7T96 - chains A and B of the 5 polymer chains in the assembly; structure by electron microscopy, 3.22 A resolution.

== Chain A ==
Molecule: Muscarinic acetylcholine receptor M2
Organism: Homo sapiens
Reference sequence: P08172 (ACM2_HUMAN); the construct has insertions or renumbered stretches relative to UniProt, so the offset changes along the chain: 4-218 = UniProt 4-218; 346-359 = UniProt 219-232; 368-466 = UniProt 368-466
Sequence (353 residues; each row starts with the number of its first residue; note: 127 numbers in that range are skipped by the numbering (no residue carries them; nothing is unmodelled there); numbers below 1 keep their minus sign (Asp-4 is residue -4)):
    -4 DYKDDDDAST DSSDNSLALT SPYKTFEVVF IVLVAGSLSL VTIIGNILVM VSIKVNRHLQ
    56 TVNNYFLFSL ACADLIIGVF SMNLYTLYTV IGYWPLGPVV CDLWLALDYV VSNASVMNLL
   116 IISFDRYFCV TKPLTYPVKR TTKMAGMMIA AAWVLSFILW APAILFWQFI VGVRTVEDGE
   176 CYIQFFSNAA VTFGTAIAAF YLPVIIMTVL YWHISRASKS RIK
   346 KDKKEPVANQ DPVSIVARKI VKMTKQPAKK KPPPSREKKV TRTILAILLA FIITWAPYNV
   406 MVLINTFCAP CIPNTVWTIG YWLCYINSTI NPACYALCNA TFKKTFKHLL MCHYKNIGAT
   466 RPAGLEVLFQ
Not modelled in the structure: -4 to 21, 346-377, 412-414, 458-475
Differences from the reference sequence: expression tag (-4 to 3, 467-475); conflict Asp6 (Asn in P08172), Asp9 (Asn in P08172); linker (360-367)
Disulfide bonds: Cys96-Cys176
Ligand contacts:
  - 2CU (3-amino-5-chloro-N-cyclopropyl-4-methyl-6-[2-(4-methylpiperazin-1-yl)-2-oxoethoxy]thieno[2,3-b]pyridine-2-carboxamide): Tyr80, Tyr83, Tyr177, Ile178, Phe181, Asn410, Asn419, Trp422, Thr423, Tyr426
  - acetylcholine (ACH): Asp103, Tyr104, Ser107, Asn108, Trp155, Trp400, Tyr403, Asn404, Tyr426, Cys429, Tyr430
Curated features (UniProtKB/Swiss-Prot):
  - motif (Important for signaling): Asp120 to Tyr122, Asn436 to Tyr440
  - modified residue: Ser359 (Phosphoserine), Thr446 (Phosphothreonine), Thr450 (Phosphothreonine), Thr465 (Phosphothreonine)
From the paper describing this entry:
  - conformationally variable residues (side-chain flip): Tyr80, Tyr83, Asn404, Tyr426, Trp427

== Chain B ==
Molecule: Guanine nucleotide-binding protein G(o) subunit alpha
Organism: Homo sapiens
Reference sequence: P09471 (GNAO_HUMAN); residues 1-354 here = UniProt positions 1-354
Sequence (354 residues; each row starts with the number of its first residue):
     1 MGCTLSAEDK AAVERSKMIE KNLKEDGISA AKDVKLLLLG AGESGKSTIV KQMKIIHEDG
    61 FSGEDVKQYK PVVYSNTIQS LAAIVRAMDT LGIEYGDKER KADAKMVCDV VSRMEDTEPF
   121 SAELLSAMMR LWGDSGIQEC FNRSREYQLN DSAKYYLDSL DRIGAADYQP TEQDILRTRV
   181 KTTGIVETHF TFKNLHFRLF DVGGQRSERK KWIHCFEDVT AIIFCVALSG YDQVLHEDET
   241 TNRMHESLML FDSICNNKFF IDTSIILFLN KKDLFGEKIK KSPLTICFPE YTGPNTYEDA
   301 AAYIQAQFES KNRSPNKEIY CHMTCATDTN NIQVVFDAVT DIIIANNLRG CGLY
Not modelled in the structure: 1-3, 56-182, 235-240
Differences from the reference sequence: conflict Asp9 (Glu in P09471), Lys10 (Arg in P09471), Val13 (Leu in P09471), Met18 (Ala in P09471)
Curated features (UniProtKB/Swiss-Prot):
  - region: Lys35 to Thr48 (G1 motif), Asp174 to Thr182 (G2 motif), Phe197 to Arg206 (G3 motif), Ile266 to Asp273 (G4 motif), Thr324 to Thr329 (G5 motif)
  - binding site (GTP): Glu43, Lys46, Ser47, Thr48, Ser152, Leu176, Arg177, Thr178, Arg179, Asn270, Asp273, Cys325
  - binding site (Mg(2+)): Ser47, Thr182
  - modified residue: Arg179 (ADP-ribosylarginine), Gln205 (5-glutamyl histamine), Cys351 (ADP-ribosylcysteine)
  - lipidation: Gly2 (N-myristoyl glycine), Cys3 (S-palmitoyl cysteine), Cys351 (S-palmitoyl cysteine)
  - natural variant: Gly40 (G40R: In DEE17 and NEDIM; G40W: Found in a patient with intractable early-onset epilepsy), Ser47 (S47G: In NEDIM), Gln52 (Q52P: Found in a patient with intractable early-onset epilepsy; Q52R: In DEE17), Ile56 (I56T: In NEDIM), Asp174 (D174G: In DEE17), Thr191 to Phe197 (deletion: In DEE17), Gly203 (G203R: In DEE17), Arg209 (R209C: In DEE17 and NEDIM; R209G: In NEDIM; R209H: In NEDIM; R209L: In NEDIM), Ala227 (A227V: In NEDIM), Glu246 (E246G: In NEDIM; E246K: In NEDIM), Ile279 (I279N: In DEE17)
  - mutagenesis: Cys351 (C351A: Strong loss of binding to ADGRG3)

== How chain A and chain B interact ==
Contacting residue pairs (24):
  Arg121(A) with Cys351(B); Leu353(B)
  Cys124(A) with Asn347(B), hydrogen bond (backbone-side chain)
  Val125(A) with Leu348(B), hydrophobic
  Pro128(A) with Ile344(B), hydrophobic
  Leu129(A) with Leu195(B), hydrophobic
  Pro132(A) with Asn347(B)
  Val133(A) with Lys32(B)
  Ile209(A) with Leu353(B), hydrophobic
  Ser215(A) with Asp341(B)
  Ile217(A) with Tyr320(B), hydrophobic
  Arg381(A) with Asp341(B), salt bridge; Ala345(B); Tyr354(B)
  Lys384(A) with Tyr354(B)
  Val385(A) with Leu353(B); Tyr354(B), hydrogen bond (backbone-backbone)
  Thr388(A) with Leu353(B); Tyr354(B)
  Ile389(A) with Leu353(B), hydrophobic
  Cys443(A) with Gly352(B)
  Asn444(A) with Arg349(B); Gly350(B); Gly352(B)
Interface residues without a listed pair, chain A (19 interface residues in all): Asn58, Ser213
Interface residues without a listed pair, chain B (17 interface residues in all): Phe336, Thr340, Ile343

== Summary ==
19 residues of chain A and 17 residues of chain B are in contact, with 2 hydrogen bonds and 1 salt bridge.
Polar contacts include Arg381(A)-Asp341(B), Cys124(A)-Asn347(B) and Val385(A)-Tyr354(B). Bound to chain A:
acetylcholine and compound 2CU. The paper reports conformational variability at Tyr80(A), Tyr83(A) and
Asn404(A) among others.
Chain A is Muscarinic acetylcholine receptor M2 and chain B is Guanine nucleotide-binding protein G(o) subunit
alpha, both from Homo sapiens; the structure, Cryo-EM structure of S2 state ACh-bound M2R-Go signaling complex
with a PAM, was determined by electron microscopy together with 7T8X, 7T90 and 7T94 from the same study.
